PDB entry 7UIH | electron microscopy, 3.10 A resolution | chains A and E of the 5 polymer chains in the assembly

# Chain A
Protein: 26S proteasome non-ATPase regulatory subunit 2
Source organism: Homo sapiens
UniProtKB: Q13200 (PSMD2_HUMAN); residues 260-903 here = UniProt positions 260-903
Chain sequence (644 residues; row label = number of the first residue in the row):
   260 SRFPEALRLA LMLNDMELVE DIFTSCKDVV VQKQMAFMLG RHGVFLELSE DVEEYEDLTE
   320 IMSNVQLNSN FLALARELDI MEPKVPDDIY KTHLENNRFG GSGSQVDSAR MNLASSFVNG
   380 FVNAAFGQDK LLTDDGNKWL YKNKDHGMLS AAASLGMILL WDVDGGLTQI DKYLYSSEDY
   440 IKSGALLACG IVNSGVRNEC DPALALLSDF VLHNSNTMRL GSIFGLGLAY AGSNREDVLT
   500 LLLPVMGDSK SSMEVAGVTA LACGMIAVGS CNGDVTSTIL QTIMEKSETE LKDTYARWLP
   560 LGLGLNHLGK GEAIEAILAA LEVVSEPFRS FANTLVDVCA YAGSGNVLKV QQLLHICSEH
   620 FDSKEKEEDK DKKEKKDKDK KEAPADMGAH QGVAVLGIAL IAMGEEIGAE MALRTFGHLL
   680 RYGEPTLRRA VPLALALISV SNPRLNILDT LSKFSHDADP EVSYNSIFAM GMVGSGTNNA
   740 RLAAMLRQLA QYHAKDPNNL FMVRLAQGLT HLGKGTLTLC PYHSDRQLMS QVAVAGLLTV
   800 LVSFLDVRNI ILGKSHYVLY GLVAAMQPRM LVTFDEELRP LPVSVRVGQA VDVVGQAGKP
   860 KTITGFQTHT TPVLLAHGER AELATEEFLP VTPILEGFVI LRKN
Unresolved in the structure: 260, 350-366, 614-648, 849-865
Differences from the reference sequence: conflict Phe469 (Tyr in Q13200)
Curated features (UniProtKB/Swiss-Prot):
  - modified residue: Ser361 (Phosphoserine), Ser363 (Phosphoserine), Lys551 (N6-acetyllysine)

# Chain E
Protein: Fab 8 LC CDRs
Source organism: Homo sapiens
Notes: antibody fragment or engineered binder
Chain sequence (217 residues; numbered 1 to 217; the number before each row is that of its first residue):
     1 SDIQMTQSPS SLSASVGDRV TITCRASQSV SSAVAWYQQK PGKAPKLLIY SASSLYSGVP
    61 SRFSGSRSGT DFTLTISSLQ PEDFATYYCQ QYYYSSSLVT FGQGTKVEIK RTVAAPSVFI
   121 FPPSDEQLKS GTASVVCLLN NFYPREAKVQ WKVDNALQSG NSQESVTEQD SKDSTYSLSS
   181 TLTLSKADYE KHKVYACEVT HQGLSSPVTK SFNRGEC
Unresolved in the structure: 1-28, 35-49, 55-91, 99-217

# How chain A and chain E interact
Residue-residue contacts (9):
  Tyr434(A) - Tyr94(E)  hydrogen bond (side chain-backbone)
  Tyr434(A) - Ser97(E)
  Cys459(A) - Ser51(E)
  Ala464(A) - Ser31(E)
  Ala464(A) - Tyr94(E)  hydrophobic
  Leu465(A) - Tyr94(E)  hydrophobic
  Ser467(A) - Val30(E)
  Ser467(A) - Ser31(E)
  Asp468(A) - Ser95(E)
Other interface residues (no listed pair), chain A (8 interface residues in all): Leu463, Phe469
Other interface residues (no listed pair), chain E (7 interface residues in all): Tyr92

# In short
The interface between chain A and chain E involves 8 residues on one side and 7 on the other; the contacts
include 1 hydrogen bond. Its one hydrogen-bonded contact is Tyr434(A)-Tyr94(E).
Here chain A is 26S proteasome non-ATPase regulatory subunit 2 and chain E is Fab 8 LC CDRs, both from Homo
sapiens. Entry 7UIH (PSMD2 Structure) was determined by electron microscopy, deposited together with 7UJD.
